4ZNU - chains A and B of the 4 polymer chains in the assembly; structure by X-ray diffraction, 2.40 A resolution.

Chain A (and B):
Molecule: Estrogen receptor
From: Homo sapiens
Notes: fragment: ligand-binding domain; chain B of this document is another copy of the same molecule, construct and numbering; everything in this record applies to it too
UniProt: P03372 (ESR1_HUMAN); residue numbers follow UniProt; this construct covers 301-559
Amino-acid sequence (259 residues; row label = number of the first residue in the row):
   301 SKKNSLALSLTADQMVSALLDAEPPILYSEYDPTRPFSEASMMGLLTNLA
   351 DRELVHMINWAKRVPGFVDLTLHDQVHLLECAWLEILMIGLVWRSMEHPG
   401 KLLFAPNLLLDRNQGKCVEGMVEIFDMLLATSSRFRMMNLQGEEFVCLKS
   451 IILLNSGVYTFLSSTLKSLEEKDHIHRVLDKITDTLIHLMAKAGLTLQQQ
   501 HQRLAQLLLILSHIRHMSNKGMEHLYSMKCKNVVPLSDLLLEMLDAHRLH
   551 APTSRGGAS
Unresolved in the structure: 301-305, 461-464, 529-532, 549-559 (chain B: 301-305, 332-335, 461-472, 529-532, 552-559)
Construct notes: engineered mutation Ser537 (Tyr in P03372)
Residues lining bound ligands: 4Q9 (2-methylphenyl (1S,2R,4S)-5,6-bis(4-hydroxyphenyl)-7-oxabicyclo[2.2.1]hept-5-ene-2-sulfonate): Met343, Leu346, Thr347, Leu349, Ala350, Glu353, Leu384, Leu387, Met388, Leu391, Arg394, Phe404, Val418, Glu419, Gly420, Met421, Ile424, Leu428, Met517, Lys520, Gly521, His524, Leu525, Leu540

Interface between chain A and chain B:
Contacting residue pairs (60):
  Glu423(A) - Leu549(B)
  Glu423(A) - His550(B)  salt bridge
  Met427(A) - Thr460(B)
  Ala430(A) - Tyr459(B)
  Arg434(A) - His476(B)  hydrogen bond
  Ile451(A) - Leu509(B)  hydrophobic
  Asn455(A) - Leu509(B)
  Asn455(A) - His513(B)  hydrogen bond (backbone-side chain)
  Ser456(A) - His513(B)
  Val458(A) - His513(B)
  Tyr459(A) - Arg434(B)  hydrogen bond
  Tyr459(A) - Ile510(B)
  Tyr459(A) - His513(B)
  Thr460(A) - Met427(B)
  His476(A) - Arg434(B)  hydrogen bond
  Asp480(A) - Gln502(B)
  Asp480(A) - Gln506(B)  hydrogen bond
  Thr483(A) - His501(B)
  Thr483(A) - Ala505(B)
  Asp484(A) - Gln498(B)  hydrogen bond
  Asp484(A) - His501(B)  salt bridge
  Asp484(A) - Gln502(B)  hydrogen bond
  Ile487(A) - His501(B)
  Gln498(A) - Asp484(B)
  His501(A) - Thr483(B)
  His501(A) - Ile487(B)
  His501(A) - Leu504(B)
  Gln502(A) - Asp480(B)
  Gln502(A) - Asp484(B)  hydrogen bond
  Leu504(A) - His501(B)
  Ala505(A) - Thr483(B)
  Ala505(A) - Leu508(B)  hydrophobic
  Gln506(A) - Asp480(B)  hydrogen bond
  Leu508(A) - Ala505(B)  hydrophobic
  Leu509(A) - Ile451(B)  hydrophobic
  Leu509(A) - Asn455(B)
  Leu509(A) - Leu479(B)  hydrophobic
  Leu511(A) - Ser512(B)
  Ser512(A) - Leu511(B)
  Ser512(A) - Ser512(B)
  Ser512(A) - Arg515(B)
  His513(A) - Asn455(B)  hydrogen bond (side chain-backbone)
  His513(A) - Val458(B)
  His513(A) - Arg515(B)
  Arg515(A) - Ser512(B)  hydrogen bond
  Arg515(A) - His513(B)  hydrogen bond
  Arg515(A) - His516(B)  hydrogen bond
  His516(A) - Arg515(B)  hydrogen bond
  His516(A) - Asn519(B)  hydrogen bond
  Asn519(A) - His516(B)  hydrogen bond
  Asn519(A) - Asn519(B)  hydrogen bond
  Asn519(A) - Lys520(B)
  Lys520(A) - Tyr526(B)
  Lys520(A) - His547(B)
  Glu523(A) - Glu523(B)
  Glu523(A) - Tyr526(B)  hydrogen bond
  His524(A) - His550(B)  hydrogen bond (side chain-backbone)
  His524(A) - Ala551(B)
  Tyr526(A) - Lys520(B)
  Tyr526(A) - Glu523(B)  hydrogen bond
Other interface residues (no listed pair), chain A (36 interface residues in all): Leu479, Leu497, His547
Other interface residues (no listed pair), chain B (39 interface residues in all): Ala430, Gly457, Leu497, Gln500

Overview:
36 residues of chain A face 39 of chain B across their interface; the contacts include 20 hydrogen bonds and 2
salt bridges. Polar contacts include Glu423(A)-His550(B), Asp484(A)-His501(B) and Arg434(A)-His476(B). Bound
to chain A: compound 4Q9.
Chain A and chain B are both Estrogen receptor (Homo sapiens); the structure, Crystal Structure of the
ER-alpha Ligand-binding Domain (Y537S) in complex with a 2-Methyl-substituted OBHS derivative, was determined
by X-ray diffraction, deposited together with 4ZN7, 4ZNH, 4ZNS, 4ZNT, 4ZNV, 4ZNW and 50 further entries.
